3RMO - chains L and H of the 3 polymer chains in the assembly; structure by X-ray diffraction, 1.40 A resolution.

== Chain L ==
Protein: Thrombin Light Chain
Source organism: Homo sapiens
Notes: EC 3.4.21.5
UniProt: P00734 (THRB_HUMAN); residues 1-14 here correspond to UniProt positions 336-349 (UniProt number = residue number + 335)
Sequence (36 residues; each row starts with the number of its first residue; a row labelled like 14A-14M holds insertion residues (14A, then the next letters in order)):
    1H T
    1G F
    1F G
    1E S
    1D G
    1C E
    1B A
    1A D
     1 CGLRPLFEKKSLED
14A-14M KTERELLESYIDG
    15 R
Not modelled in the structure: 1H, 1G, 1F, 1E, 1D, 14L-14M, 15
Curated features (UniProtKB/Swiss-Prot):
  - site: Arg15 (Cleavage)

== Chain H ==
Protein: Thrombin Heavy Chain
Source organism: Homo sapiens
Notes: EC 3.4.21.5
UniProt: P00734 (THRB_HUMAN); the construct lacks a stretch of the UniProt sequence and is renumbered around it, so the offset changes along the chain: 16-36 = UniProt 364-384; 37-60 = UniProt 386-409; 61-77 = UniProt 419-435; 78-97 = UniProt 437-456; 7 more segments
Sequence (259 residues; row label = number of the first residue in the row; note: 1 number in that range is skipped by the numbering (no residue carries it; nothing is unmodelled there); a row labelled like 60A-60I holds insertion residues (60A, then the next letters in order)):
    16 IVEGSDAEIGMSPWQVMLFRK
   36A S
    37 PQELLCGASLISDRWVLTAAHCLL
60A-60I YPPWDKNFT
    61 ENDLLVRIGKHSRTRYE
   77A R
    78 NIEKISMLEKIYIHPRYNWR
   97A E
    98 NLDRDIALMKLKKPVAFSDYIHPVCLPDRETA
129A-129C ASL
   130 LQAGYKGRVTGWGNLKETWT
149A-149E ANVGK
   150 GQPSVLQVVNLPIVERPVCKDSTRIRITDNMFCAG
  184A Y
   185 KP
186A-186D DEGK
   187 RGDACEGDSGGPFVMKSP
204A-204B FN
   205 NRWYQMGIVSWGE
   219 GCD
  221A R
   222 DGKYGFYTHVFRLKKWIQKVIDQFGE
Not modelled in the structure: 148-149, 149A-149E, 247
Cystine bridges: Cys42-Cys58, Cys168-Cys182, Cys191-Cys220
Covalently attached groups: N-acetylglucosamine (NAG) linked to Asn60G
Curated features (UniProtKB/Swiss-Prot):
  - region: Ala183 to Val200 (High affinity receptor-binding region which is also known as the TP508 peptide)
  - active site (Charge relay system): His57, Asp102, Ser195
  - glycosylation: Asn60G (N-linked (GlcNAc...) (complex) asparagine)

== How chain L and chain H interact ==
Contacting residue pairs - 60 pairs, chain L then chain H:
  Cys1(L) - Pro120(H)
  Cys1(L) - Val121(H)
  Cys1(L) - Cys122(H)  disulfide
  Cys1(L) - Arg206(H)  hydrogen bond (backbone-side chain)
  Asp1A(L) - His119(H)  salt bridge
  Asp1A(L) - Arg206(H)
  Ala1B(L) - Arg206(H)  hydrogen bond (backbone-side chain)
  Gly2(L) - Trp29(H)
  Gly2(L) - Pro120(H)  hydrogen bond (backbone-backbone)
  Gly2(L) - Cys122(H)
  Gly2(L) - Arg206(H)
  Gly2(L) - Trp207(H)  hydrogen bond (backbone-backbone)
  Leu3(L) - His119(H)  hydrogen bond (backbone-side chain)
  Leu3(L) - Asn205(H)
  Leu3(L) - Arg206(H)
  Arg4(L) - Gly25(H)
  Arg4(L) - Met26(H)  hydrogen bond (side chain-backbone)
  Arg4(L) - Pro28(H)
  Arg4(L) - Trp29(H)
  Arg4(L) - Arg137(H)
  Arg4(L) - Trp207(H)
  Pro5(L) - Ser115(H)
  Pro5(L) - Asp116(H)
  Pro5(L) - His119(H)
  Leu6(L) - Ile24(H)
  Leu6(L) - Asp116(H)
  Phe7(L) - Glu23(H)
  Phe7(L) - Ile24(H)
  Phe7(L) - Gly25(H)
  Phe7(L) - Met26(H)  hydrophobic
  Glu8(L) - Lys202(H)  salt bridge
  Glu8(L) - Asn205(H)
  Glu8(L) - Trp207(H)  hydrogen bond
  Lys9(L) - His119(H)  hydrogen bond
  Asp14(L) - Glu23(H)
  Asp14(L) - Met26(H)
  Asp14(L) - Arg137(H)  salt bridge
  Asp14(L) - Trp207(H)
  Lys14A(L) - Glu23(H)  hydrogen bond (backbone-side chain)
  Thr14B(L) - Arg137(H)  hydrogen bond
  Thr14B(L) - Asn159(H)  hydrogen bond
  Glu14C(L) - Arg137(H)
  Glu14C(L) - Lys202(H)  salt bridge
  Glu14E(L) - Lys135(H)  salt bridge
  Glu14E(L) - Asn159(H)  hydrogen bond
  Glu14E(L) - Tyr184A(H)  hydrogen bond
  Leu14F(L) - Lys135(H)
  Leu14F(L) - Gly136(H)
  Leu14F(L) - Asn159(H)
  Leu14F(L) - Trp207(H)  hydrophobic
  Leu14G(L) - Pro204(H)  hydrophobic
  Ser14I(L) - Gly133(H)
  Ser14I(L) - Tyr134(H)
  Ser14I(L) - Lys135(H)  hydrogen bond (side chain-backbone)
  Tyr14J(L) - Tyr134(H)  hydrophobic
  Tyr14J(L) - Lys135(H)  hydrogen bond (side chain-backbone)
  Tyr14J(L) - Met201(H)
  Tyr14J(L) - Lys202(H)  hydrogen bond (side chain-backbone)
  Tyr14J(L) - Pro204(H)
  Ile14K(L) - Tyr134(H)  hydrogen bond (backbone-side chain)
Also at the interface, not in a pair above, chain L (22 interface residues in all): Glu1C
Also at the interface, not in a pair above, chain H (26 interface residues in all): Tyr117
Disulfides between the chains: Cys1(L)-Cys122(H)

== In short ==
22 residues of chain L face 26 of chain H across their interface; the contacts include 1 disulfide bond, 17
hydrogen bonds and 5 salt bridges. Polar contacts include Asp1A(L)-His119(H), Glu8(L)-Lys202(H) and
Glu14E(L)-Lys135(H). Curated annotation (UniProt) lists 3 active-site residues on chain H.
Chain L is Thrombin Light Chain and chain H is Thrombin Heavy Chain, both from Homo sapiens; the structure,
Human Thrombin in complex with MI004, was determined by X-ray diffraction together with 3RLW, 3RLY, 3RM0,
3RM2, 3RML, 3RMM and 3 further entries from the same study.
